Entry 7BH1 (electron microscopy, 3.38 A resolution); this record covers chains A and D of the 4 polymer chains in the assembly.

[Chain A]
Molecule: Potassium-transporting ATPase potassium-binding subunit
Source organism: Escherichia coli K-12
UniProtKB: P03959 (KDPA_ECOLI); numbering as in UniProt (aligned over 1-557)
Chain sequence (557 residues; numbered 1 to 557; the number before each row is that of its first residue):
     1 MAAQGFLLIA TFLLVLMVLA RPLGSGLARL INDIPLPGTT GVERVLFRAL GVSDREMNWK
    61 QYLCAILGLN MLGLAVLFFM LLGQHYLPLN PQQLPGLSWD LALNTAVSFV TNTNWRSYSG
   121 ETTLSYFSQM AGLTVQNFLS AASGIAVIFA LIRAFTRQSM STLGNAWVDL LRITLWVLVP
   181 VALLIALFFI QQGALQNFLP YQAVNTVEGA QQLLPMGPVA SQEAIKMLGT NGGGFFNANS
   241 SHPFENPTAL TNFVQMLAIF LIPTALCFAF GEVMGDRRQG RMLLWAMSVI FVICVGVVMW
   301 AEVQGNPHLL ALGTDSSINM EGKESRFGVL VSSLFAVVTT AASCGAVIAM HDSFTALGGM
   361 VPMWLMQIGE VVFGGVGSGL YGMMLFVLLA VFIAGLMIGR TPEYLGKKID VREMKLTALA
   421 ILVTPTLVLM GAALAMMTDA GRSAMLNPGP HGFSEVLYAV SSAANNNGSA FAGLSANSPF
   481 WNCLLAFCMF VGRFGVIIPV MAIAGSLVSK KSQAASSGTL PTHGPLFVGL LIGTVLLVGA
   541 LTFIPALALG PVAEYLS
Construct notes: engineered mutation Arg116 (Gln in P03959)
Ion coordination: K+: Asn112, Thr113, Thr230, Asn231, Ser343, Cys344, Asn466, Asn467
Residues lining bound ligands: 9Y0 ((2R)-3-(((2-aminoethoxy)(hydroxy)phosphoryl)oxy)-2-(palmitoyloxy)propyl (E)-octadec-9-enoate): Ile393, Pro525, Leu526, Gly529, Leu530, Gly533, Thr534, Leu537
Swiss-Prot annotation at these positions:
  - mutagenesis: Gly232 (G232A/S: Decrease in K(+) affinity and loss of cation selectivity)
What the authors report for this chain:
  - mutagenesis - Q116R: decreased binding to K+ (citing earlier work)

[Chain D]
Molecule: Potassium-transporting ATPase KdpF subunit
Source organism: Escherichia coli K-12
UniProtKB: P36937 (KDPF_ECOLI); residue numbers follow UniProt; this construct covers 1-29
Chain sequence (29 residues; numbered 1 to 29; the number before each row is that of its first residue):
     1 MSAGVITGVL LVFLLLGYLV YALINAEAF
Disordered / not traced: 28-29

[Interface between chain A and chain D]
Contacting residue pairs (6; chain A residue first):
  Lys415(A) - Leu23(D)
  Ala418(A) - Leu23(D)  hydrophobic
  Leu419(A) - Leu23(D)  hydrophobic
  Leu422(A) - Leu23(D)  hydrophobic
  Met430(A) - Phe13(D)  hydrophobic
  Met430(A) - Leu16(D)  hydrophobic
Interface residues without a listed pair, chain A (6 interface residues in all): Met437
Interface residues without a listed pair, chain D (6 interface residues in all): Val5, Val9, Ile24

[Overview]
Chain A and chain D each contribute 6 residues to their interface. Chain A binds compound 9Y0. Asn112(A),
Thr113(A), Thr230(A), Asn231(A), Ser343(A) and Cys344(A) form the K+ site. Curated annotation (UniProt) lists
one mutagenesis site on chain A. From the paper: Q116R of chain A reduces binding to K+.
Chain A is Potassium-transporting ATPase potassium-binding subunit and chain D is Potassium-transporting
ATPase KdpF subunit, both from Escherichia coli K-12; the structure, Cryo-EM Structure of KdpFABC in E1 state
with K, was determined by electron microscopy (same publication as 7BGY, 7BH2, 7LC3 and 7LC6).
